7TAF - chains C and D of the 4 polymer chains in the assembly; structure by electron microscopy, 2.00 A resolution.

Chain C:
Protein: viral protein 3
From: enterovirus D68
UniProt: A0A097BW12 (A0A097BW12_9ENTO); residues 1-247 here correspond to UniProt positions 318-564 (UniProt number = residue number + 317)
Amino-acid sequence (247 residues; each row starts with the number of its first residue):
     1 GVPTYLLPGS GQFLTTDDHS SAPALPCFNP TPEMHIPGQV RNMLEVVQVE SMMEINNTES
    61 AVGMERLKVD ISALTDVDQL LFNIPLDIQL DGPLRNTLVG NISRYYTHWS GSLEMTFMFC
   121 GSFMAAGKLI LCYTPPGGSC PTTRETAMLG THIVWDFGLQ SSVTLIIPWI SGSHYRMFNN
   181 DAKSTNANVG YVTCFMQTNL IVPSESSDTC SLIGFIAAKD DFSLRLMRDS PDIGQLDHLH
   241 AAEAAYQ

Chain D:
Protein: viral protein 4
From: enterovirus D68
UniProt: A0A097BW12 (A0A097BW12_HED68); residues 1-68 here correspond to UniProt positions 2-69 (UniProt number = residue number + 1)
Amino-acid sequence (68 residues; each row starts with the number of its first residue):
     1 GAQVTRQQTG THENANIATN GSHITYNQIN FYKDSYAASA SKQDFSQDPS KFTEPVVEGL
    61 KAGAPVLK
Unresolved in the structure: 1-28, 68

Chain C / chain D interface:
Pairs across the interface (38):
  Asp18(C) - Ser39(D)
  Asp18(C) - Ala40(D)  hydrogen bond (side chain-backbone)
  Asp18(C) - Lys42(D)  salt bridge
  His19(C) - Ser39(D)
  Ser20(C) - Ile29(D)  hydrogen bond (side chain-backbone)
  Ser20(C) - Asn30(D)
  Ser20(C) - Tyr32(D)
  Ser20(C) - Ala37(D)
  Ser20(C) - Ser39(D)
  Ser21(C) - Tyr32(D)
  Ser21(C) - Ala37(D)  hydrogen bond (backbone-backbone)
  Ala22(C) - Tyr32(D)  hydrogen bond (backbone-side chain)
  Pro23(C) - Tyr32(D)
  Pro23(C) - Asp34(D)
  Pro23(C) - Tyr36(D)
  Pro23(C) - Ala37(D)
  Ala24(C) - Tyr36(D)
  Leu25(C) - Tyr36(D)  hydrogen bond (backbone-side chain)
  Pro26(C) - Asp34(D)
  Cys27(C) - Asp34(D)  hydrogen bond (backbone-side chain)
  Gly38(C) - Phe52(D)
  Gln39(C) - Lys51(D)  hydrogen bond (backbone-side chain)
  Gln39(C) - Phe52(D)
  Arg41(C) - Asp44(D)
  Arg41(C) - Ser46(D)  hydrogen bond (side chain-backbone)
  Arg41(C) - Asp48(D)
  Arg41(C) - Lys51(D)
  Asn42(C) - Gln47(D)
  Glu45(C) - Gln47(D)
  Glu45(C) - Asp48(D)  hydrogen bond (side chain-backbone)
  Glu45(C) - Pro49(D)
  Gln48(C) - Thr53(D)
  Val49(C) - Phe52(D)  hydrophobic
  Val49(C) - Thr53(D)
  Leu159(C) - Leu67(D)
  Gln160(C) - Pro65(D)
  Gln160(C) - Val66(D)  hydrogen bond (side chain-backbone)
  Gln160(C) - Leu67(D)  hydrogen bond (side chain-backbone)
Interface residues without a listed pair, chain C (21 interface residues in all): Phe28, Val40
Interface residues without a listed pair, chain D (21 interface residues in all): Ala38

Overview:
Chain C and chain D each contribute 21 residues to their interface, with 11 hydrogen bonds and 1 salt bridge.
Polar pairs include Asp18(C)-Lys42(D), Asp18(C)-Ala40(D) and Ser20(C)-Ile29(D).
Here chain C is viral protein 3 and chain D is viral protein 4, both from enterovirus D68. Entry 7TAF (Cryo-EM
structure of Human Enterovirus D68 US/MO/14-18947 strain virion in complex with inhibitor 11526092) was
determined by electron microscopy.
